7DBC - chains D and E of the 6 polymer chains in the assembly; structure by X-ray diffraction, 2.40 A resolution.

# Chain D
Name: Tubulin beta chain
From: Sus scrofa
UniProt: A0A287AGU7 (A0A287AGU7_PIG); residue numbers follow UniProt; this construct covers 1-445
Chain sequence (445 residues; row label = number of the first residue in the row):
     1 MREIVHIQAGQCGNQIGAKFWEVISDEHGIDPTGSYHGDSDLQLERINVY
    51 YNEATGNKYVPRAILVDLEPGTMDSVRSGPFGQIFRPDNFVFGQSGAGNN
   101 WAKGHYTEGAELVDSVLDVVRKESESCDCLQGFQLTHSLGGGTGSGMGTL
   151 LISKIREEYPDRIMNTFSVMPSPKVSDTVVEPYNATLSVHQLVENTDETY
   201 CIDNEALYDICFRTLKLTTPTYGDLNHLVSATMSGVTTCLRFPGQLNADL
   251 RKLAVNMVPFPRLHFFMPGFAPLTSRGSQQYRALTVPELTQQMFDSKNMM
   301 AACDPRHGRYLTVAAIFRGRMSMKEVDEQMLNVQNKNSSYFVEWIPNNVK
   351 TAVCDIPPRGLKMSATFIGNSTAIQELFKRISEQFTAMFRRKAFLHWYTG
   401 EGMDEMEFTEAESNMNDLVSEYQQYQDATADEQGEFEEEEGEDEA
Disordered / not traced: 274-283, 432-445
Residues lining bound ligands: GTP (guanosine-5'-triphosphate): Gly-10, Gln-11, Cys-12, Gln-15, Ile-16, Asp-67, Gly-96, Ala-97, Gly-98, Asn-99, Ser-138, Gly-140, Gly-141, Gly-142, Thr-143, Gly-144, Val-169, Pro-171, Val-175, Ser-176, Glu-181, Asn-204, Leu-207, Tyr-222, Leu-225, Asn-226

# Chain E
Name: Stathmin-4
From: Mus musculus
UniProt: P63042 (STMN4_MOUSE); residues 3-143 here correspond to UniProt positions 49-189 (UniProt number = residue number + 46)
Chain sequence (143 residues; numbered 1 to 143; the number before each row is that of its first residue):
     1 MADMEVIELNKCTSGQSFEVILKPPSFDGVPEFNASLPRRRDPSLEEIQK
    51 KLEAAEERRKYQEAELLKHLAEKREHEREVIQKAIEENNNFIKMAKEKLA
   101 QKMESNKENREAHLAAMLERLQEKDKHAEEVRKNKELKEEASR
Disordered / not traced: 1-3, 27-41, 142-143
Differences from the reference sequence: initiating methionine (1); expression tag (2)

# Interface between chain D and chain E
Pairs across the interface - 25 pairs, chain D then chain E:
  His-105(D) / Lys-124(E)
  Tyr-106(D) / His-127(E)  hydrogen bond
  Tyr-106(D) / Val-131(E)  hydrophobic
  Tyr-106(D) / Arg-132(E)  hydrogen bond (backbone-side chain)
  Ala-110(D) / Arg-132(E)
  Ser-153(D) / Leu-121(E)
  Ser-153(D) / Lys-124(E)
  Lys-154(D) / Asp-125(E)  salt bridge
  Arg-156(D) / Leu-121(E)
  Glu-157(D) / Leu-118(E)
  Glu-157(D) / Leu-121(E)
  Glu-157(D) / Gln-122(E)  hydrogen bond
  Glu-157(D) / Asp-125(E)
  Gln-191(D) / Lys-124(E)  hydrogen bond
  Asn-195(D) / Leu-121(E)
  Asn-195(D) / Lys-124(E)
  Gly-400(D) / Lys-135(E)
  Gly-400(D) / Lys-138(E)
  Glu-401(D) / Val-131(E)
  Glu-401(D) / Lys-135(E)  salt bridge
  Gly-402(D) / Val-131(E)
  Gly-402(D) / Asn-134(E)
  Gly-402(D) / Lys-135(E)
  Met-403(D) / Val-131(E)
  Glu-407(D) / His-127(E)  salt bridge
Other interface residues (no listed pair), chain D (17 interface residues in all): Thr-107, Pro-160, Asp-161
Other interface residues (no listed pair), chain E (15 interface residues in all): Arg-110, Leu-114, Met-117, Ala-128

# Summary
Chain D and chain E form an interface of 17 and 15 residues respectively; the contacts include 4 hydrogen
bonds and 3 salt bridges. Polar contacts include Lys-154(D)/Asp-125(E), Glu-401(D)/Lys-135(E) and
Glu-407(D)/His-127(E). Chain D binds GTP.
Chain D is Tubulin beta chain (Sus scrofa) and chain E is Stathmin-4 (Mus musculus); the structure, PRA in
complex with tubulin, was determined by X-ray diffraction.
